Entry 8R0G (electron microscopy, 2.60 A resolution); this record covers chains A and B.

[Chain A (and B)]
Name: Capsid protein
Organism: Giardia lamblia virus
Notes: chain B of this document is another copy of the same molecule, construct and numbering; everything in this record applies to it too
UniProtKB: A0A8F6AGH5 (A0A8F6AGH5_9VIRU); residues 1-929 here correspond to UniProt positions 33-961 (UniProt number = residue number + 32)
Amino-acid sequence (929 residues; numbered 1 to 929; the number before each row is that of its first residue):
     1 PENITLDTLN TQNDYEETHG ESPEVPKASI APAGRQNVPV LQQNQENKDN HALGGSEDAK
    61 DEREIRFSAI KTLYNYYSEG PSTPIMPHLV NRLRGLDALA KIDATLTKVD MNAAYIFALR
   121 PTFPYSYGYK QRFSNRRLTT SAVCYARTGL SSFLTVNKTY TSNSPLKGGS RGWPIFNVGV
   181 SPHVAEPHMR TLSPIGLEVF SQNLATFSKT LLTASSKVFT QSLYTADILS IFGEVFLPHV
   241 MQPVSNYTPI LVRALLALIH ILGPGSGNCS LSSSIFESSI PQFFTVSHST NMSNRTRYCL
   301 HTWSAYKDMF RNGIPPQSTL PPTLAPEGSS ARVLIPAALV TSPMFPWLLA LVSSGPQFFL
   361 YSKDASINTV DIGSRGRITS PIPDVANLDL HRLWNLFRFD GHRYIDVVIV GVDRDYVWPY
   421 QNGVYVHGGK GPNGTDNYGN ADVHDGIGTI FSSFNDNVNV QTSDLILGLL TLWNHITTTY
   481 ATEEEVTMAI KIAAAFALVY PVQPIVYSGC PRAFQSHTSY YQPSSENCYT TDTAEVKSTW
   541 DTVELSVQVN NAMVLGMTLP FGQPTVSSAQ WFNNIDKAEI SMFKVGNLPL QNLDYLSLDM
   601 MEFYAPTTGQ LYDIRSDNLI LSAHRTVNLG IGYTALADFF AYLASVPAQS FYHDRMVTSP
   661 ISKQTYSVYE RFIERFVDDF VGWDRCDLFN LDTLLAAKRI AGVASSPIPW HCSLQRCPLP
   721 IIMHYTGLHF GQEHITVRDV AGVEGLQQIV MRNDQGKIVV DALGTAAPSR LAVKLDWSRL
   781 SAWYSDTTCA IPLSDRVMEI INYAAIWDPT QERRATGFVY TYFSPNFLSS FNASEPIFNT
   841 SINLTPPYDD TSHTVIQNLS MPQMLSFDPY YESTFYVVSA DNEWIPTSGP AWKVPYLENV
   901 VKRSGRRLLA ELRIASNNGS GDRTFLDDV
Disordered / not traced: 1-69, 740-742, 852-853 (chain B: 1-70, 322-327)
Construct notes: conflict S201 (Asn233 in A0A8F6AGH5), Q202 (Leu234 in A0A8F6AGH5), N203 (Ala235 in A0A8F6AGH5), L204 (Thr236 in A0A8F6AGH5), A205 (Ser237 in A0A8F6AGH5), T206 (Gln238 in A0A8F6AGH5)
What the authors report for this chain:
  - conformationally variable residues (loop rearrangement): P316 to S330, K902

[How chain A and chain B interact]
Residue-residue contacts - 88 pairs, chain A then chain B:
  I85(A) - F925(B)  hydrophobic
  M86(A) - L926(B)  hydrophobic
  P87(A) - D928(B)
  V180(A) - A338(B)
  P182(A) - P336(B)  hydrophobic
  P182(A) - A338(B)
  P182(A) - E602(B)
  H183(A) - E602(B)  salt bridge
  E186(A) - P194(B)
  Q202(A) - S208(B)
  N203(A) - F207(B)
  N203(A) - S208(B)  hydrogen bond (backbone-backbone)
  N203(A) - T213(B)  hydrogen bond
  L204(A) - T206(B)
  L204(A) - S208(B)
  A205(A) - S208(B)  hydrogen bond (backbone-side chain)
  T206(A) - S208(B)
  F207(A) - L212(B)  hydrophobic
  G233(A) - T213(B)  hydrogen bond (backbone-side chain)
  G233(A) - A214(B)  hydrogen bond (backbone-backbone)
  E234(A) - L212(B)
  E234(A) - A214(B)
  L237(A) - T213(B)
  L237(A) - A214(B)
  L237(A) - S215(B)
  P238(A) - Q202(B)
  P238(A) - I228(B)
  M241(A) - Q202(B)
  M241(A) - F207(B)  hydrophobic
  Q242(A) - E198(B)
  Q242(A) - S201(B)  hydrogen bond
  Q242(A) - Q202(B)
  R297(A) - D413(B)  salt bridge
  R297(A) - R414(B)
  I314(A) - N312(B)
  P316(A) - D308(B)
  Q317(A) - D308(B)  hydrogen bond (backbone-side chain)
  Q317(A) - R414(B)
  P321(A) - A226(B)
  P321(A) - D227(B)
  P321(A) - I231(B)  hydrophobic
  P322(A) - A226(B)
  P322(A) - D227(B)
  P322(A) - L229(B)
  P322(A) - S230(B)
  L324(A) - E198(B)
  L324(A) - S230(B)
  A325(A) - I195(B)  hydrophobic
  E327(A) - W303(B)
  E327(A) - G411(B)  hydrogen bond (side chain-backbone)
  S329(A) - V412(B)
  R403(A) - D413(B)
  M582(A) - T341(B)
  M582(A) - P419(B)  hydrophobic
  L643(A) - G921(B)
  L643(A) - F925(B)  hydrophobic
  A644(A) - S920(B)
  Q664(A) - K108(B)
  Q664(A) - V109(B)
  V668(A) - D922(B)
  R671(A) - D922(B)  salt bridge
  R671(A) - L926(B)
  F672(A) - G921(B)
  F672(A) - D922(B)
  F672(A) - L926(B)  hydrophobic
  R675(A) - L926(B)
  R675(A) - D928(B)  salt bridge
  R675(A) - V929(B)  hydrogen bond (side chain-backbone)
  R770(A) - G919(B)
  R770(A) - S920(B)  hydrogen bond (side chain-backbone)
  R770(A) - G921(B)
  R770(A) - F925(B)
  L771(A) - T924(B)
  K774(A) - T924(B)  hydrogen bond (side chain-backbone)
  K774(A) - F925(B)
  K774(A) - D927(B)  salt bridge
  W777(A) - F925(B)  hydrophobic
  P869(A) - S920(B)
  Y870(A) - K108(B)
  Y870(A) - V109(B)  hydrophobic
  Y870(A) - N917(B)
  Y870(A) - N918(B)
  Y870(A) - G919(B)  hydrogen bond (backbone-backbone)
  Y870(A) - S920(B)
  Y871(A) - R913(B)
  Y871(A) - N917(B)
  E872(A) - N917(B)  hydrogen bond (backbone-backbone)
  E872(A) - G919(B)
Interface residues without a listed pair, chain A (51 interface residues in all): V184, V244, G328, F583, N587
Interface residues without a listed pair, chain B (51 interface residues in all): V199, T210, S304, L339, V410, Y420
Interface features reported in the paper:
  - specific contacts: R671(A)-D922(B), R675(A)-D928(B) (hydrogen bond), K774(A)-D927(B), E872(A)-N917(B) (hydrogen bond)

[Overview]
The chain A/chain B interface involves 51 residues from each chain, with 13 hydrogen bonds and 5 salt bridges.
Polar contacts include H183(A)-E602(B), R297(A)-D413(B) and R671(A)-D922(B). The authors report contacts
between R671(A) and D922(B) and K774(A) and D927(B); hydrogen bonds between R675(A) and D928(B) and E872(A)
and N917(B). The paper reports conformational variability at P316(A) and K902(A).
Chain A and chain B are both Capsid protein (Giardia lamblia virus); the structure, Capsid structure of
Giardiavirus (GLV) CAT strain, was determined by electron microscopy together with 8R0F from the same study.
